5M0N - chain A; structure by X-ray diffraction, 1.44 A resolution.

# Chain A
Name: Terminal olefin-forming fatty acid decarboxylase
Organism: Jeotgalicoccus sp. ATCC 8456
Reference sequence: E9NSU2 (E9NSU2_9STAP); residue numbers follow UniProt; this construct covers 1-422
Sequence (428 residues; each row starts with the number of its first residue; numbers below 1 keep their minus sign (His-5 is residue -5)):
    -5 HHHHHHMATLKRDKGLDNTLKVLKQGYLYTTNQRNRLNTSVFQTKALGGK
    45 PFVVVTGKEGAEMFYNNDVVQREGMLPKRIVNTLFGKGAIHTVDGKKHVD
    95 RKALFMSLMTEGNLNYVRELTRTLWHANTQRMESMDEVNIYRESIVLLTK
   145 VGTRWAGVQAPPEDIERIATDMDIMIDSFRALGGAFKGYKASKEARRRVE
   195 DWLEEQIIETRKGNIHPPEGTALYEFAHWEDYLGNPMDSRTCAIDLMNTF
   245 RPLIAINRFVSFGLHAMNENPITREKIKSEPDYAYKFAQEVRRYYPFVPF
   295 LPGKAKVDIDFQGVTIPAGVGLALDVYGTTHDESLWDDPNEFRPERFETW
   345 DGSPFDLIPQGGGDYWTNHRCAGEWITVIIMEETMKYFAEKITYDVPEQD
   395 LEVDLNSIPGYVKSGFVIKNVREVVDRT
Not modelled in the structure: -5 to -1
Sequence notes: expression tag (-5 to 0)
Ion coordination: heme Fe near Cys365 (its only coordinating residue here)
Ligand contacts: heme (HEM): Tyr59, Arg66, Ile84, His85, His92, Lys96, Phe99, Met103, Asn242, Thr243, Pro246, Leu247, Ala249, Ile250, Phe253, Phe291, Val292, Leu295, Pro353, Gln354, Gly355, Asn362, His363, Arg364, Cys365, Ala366, Gly367, Ile370, Thr371
What the authors report for this chain:
  - catalytic residues: Arg245
  - contacts within the chain: Phe79-His85
  - binding site for heme: His85
  - mutagenesis - H85Q: unchanged catalytic activity
  - mutagenesis - H85Q: unchanged binding to longer chain substrates
  - mutagenesis - H85Q: decreased binding to myristic acid
  - mutagenesis - H85Q (5.27 +/- 0.05 mum): unchanged binding to arachidic acid
  - mutagenesis - F79A, F79W, F79Y, R245E, R245L: decreased catalytic activity
  - mutagenesis - F79A, F79W, F79Y: decreased binding to shorter chain (C10-C16) fatty acids
  - mutagenesis - F79W, F79Y, R245E, R245L: decreased stability
  - mutagenesis - R245E (1260 +/- 160 mum): decreased binding to capric acid
  - mutagenesis - F79A, R245E, R245L: decreased expression
  - mutagenesis - F79A, F79W, F79Y: decreased binding to shorter chain (C10:0-C16:0) fatty acid

# Overview
Bound to chain A: heme. From the paper: the catalytic residue Arg245; F79A, F79W and F79Y, among others,
reduce catalytic activity; 6 substitutions were tested in all.
Chain A is Terminal olefin-forming fatty acid decarboxylase (Jeotgalicoccus sp. ATCC 8456); the structure,
Crystal structure of cytochrome P450 OleT in complex with formate, was determined by X-ray diffraction
together with 5M0O and 5M0P from the same study.
